PDB entry 6YWS | electron microscopy, 2.74 A resolution | chains A and K of the 45 polymer chains in the assembly

== Chain A ==
Molecule: 3464-nt RNA strand
Organism: Neurospora crassa OR74A
Sequence (3464 nucleotides; numbered 1 to 3464 plus 28 insertion-coded residues; 28 numbers in that range are skipped by the numbering (no residue carries them; nothing is unmodelled there); the number before each row is that of its first residue; a row labelled like 1655A-1655Z holds insertion residues (1655A, then the next letters in order)):
     1 AAAUGUAAUGGAUAUAAAGCUUAUGUUUAUAUAUAUAGACAUAUAUAAGU
    51 AUAUAAAGAGACUACUACCAAUAGCUACACUAUGUAUUAAGGAGAGUAUA
   101 ACUUAAUUUAUGUUUAUGAUUUUAUCAUACCCCUAAAAAUGACACCGAGG
   151 AGCAAGGGUCGGGUUAGCAUCCUGGUUCGUACACCUUGGUGACCUAGGCU
   201 AGUACCAGGUCCCCCUCUAAGGGACUUGUCCCCCUCUAAGGGACUUGCGU
   251 CGGUCCUAUCCUAGGCCGAAUAGGUGAAUAAAUACUUACGGACGGCCUUG
   301 GUCUGUCCUAGAGGUUAUCAACAUAUGAACUCUUAGAGAAAUUACUUAAU
   351 AAACGAAGUGAAUUGAAAUAUCUUAUUAACUUCAGGAAAAGAAAUCAAAC
   401 GAGAUUCUAUGAUUAGUGUGAACGAAAAUAGAGCAGCCUAUUAAAAUAAG
   451 UAAAAUGGCUUUAAAGCUGUUUGAAUAUUGUGGGGAACCUUCCUCAAAGG
   501 CUAAAUAUAAUACAUGAGUUACAGAGAAAAGUACCGUGAGGGAAAGCUUU
   551 GAAAUAGUAGUUUUAUAAGCAGCUCAAGCAAUAAGAAAGCGAGAGCGUAC
   601 CUUUUGCAUAAUGGGUCACCAAGUUAAUUUUAGAUGCGAGCGAAUUUAUU
   651 UAUGUUUUUACUGAUUAAACAAUAUAAUGAAUCAUAAUUAUUUUUGUAAC
   701 GAGUAUUAGUAUUAAAUCUUAAUUUAAUAUUAGUAUAAGUUUUCAGUAUG
   751 GCGGCUACAUAGCAUAAUCUAUGCAGCCAGCCAAUAAUUGGAUUUCCAAU
   801 CCAAUUUCGGUAAUAAAUAGAUGUGCAUAGUUAAACCGAUCAUUAAAAUA
   851 AUGAAUAGUGUCUAAAGUUAGACCCGAAGCCUGGUGAUCUUACUAUAGUC
   901 AGGACUAUAAAGGUCCGAACGGGUUAUCGUUGCAAAGAUAUCCGAAGAAC
   951 UAUGGUAAGCGAGUGAAAGACAACACUGACUAGGAUAGCUGGUUUUCUGC
  1001 GAAACCUAUAAUAGUAGGCAAUUUAAGUAACAUCUUAGUAGGUACAGAAC
  1051 UUAAUCUCAGACAAGAUGUAGAUUUUCAUACCUAUGUUUAGGUAUGAAAU
  1101 GCAUUUUUUUUUGUAUACAUCGGGGGAUCGUGAAGAUUUUAUCGGUGAGU
  1151 AUGUAGACUCGGAAUGACAAAGAUGAAUCUUGAAUAAUCAGACAUAGAAU
  1201 GAUAAGGUUGUAUGUCAAAAGGGAAACAGCCCAGAACAAGAGUUAAGGUU
  1251 CCAAAAUUAUUAUUAAGUGAAAUAAAGAAAGUUUUUAUAUAAGUCGACAA
  1301 GAAGAUGGGCUUGGAAGCAGCCAUAAUUUAAAGAUCUCGUAACAGAGCAC
  1351 UUGUUAAAUCUUAAAAGCAUCGAAAAUUUAACGGAUCUAAAUAAUAUACC
  1401 GAAACCUUGUCCAUAUGUAACAUUAGUAAUAAUAUGCUAUUAAUGUUAUU
  1451 UGAUGGGGUAGCAGAACGUUGAGUGAAUCUUAGAUUUUUUUUUUAUAACU
  1501 AAAUAUAGAUGAUAACUCAAGUGAGAAUGGUGACAUGAGUAACAAAAAAG
  1551 AGUUUAAGGUACCUAAAAGGUAUCUUAGAGUCUCGCCUAAAGCUUAUGGC
  1601 UACGUCAAGUAACGGCCUCUAAGUUUAUAAUCUGAAGAUUAUGACGAUGA
  1651 GAAAA
1655A-1655Z UAACGCGCAGAAGUGCGCUGCUUUGA
1656A-1656B UA
  1676 CUU
  1687 AUGGUACCAACAUUUAAAAGUGAAAAUUGUGCAGGAAGGAUCAGUAUCCU
  1737 UUCAUUCUUAUGUGGGGGAGUGGACAAAACUGAACAGAGUGUAUCUGAAC
  1787 ACAGAUGAGUCCACACCCCCCCCCAUGUAAUGAAUGAAUGACAAACCGUA
  1837 CCUAGAAUCUGAAACAAGUAAGCUAGUAGAGAAUACGAAGGCGUGAAUGA
  1887 GAUAACAAUCAUAAAGGAACUCGGCAAACUAACUACCGUAACUUAGGGAU
  1937 AAGGAGAGCUCAUUAGUCUCGAUUAAUACGAGUAAAAAGGAAGAAGCAUG
  1987 GAAUAUUGUUGUACGACUGUUUAAUUAAAACAAAGCACUUUGCAAAAAGA
  2037 CGAUAAGUCUAAGUAUUGAGUGUGAUUUCUGCCCGAUGCCGGCUGGUUAA
  2087 CGAAUUUUCUAAAUUGAAAAAAAAUUUGGUUUCAGAGGAACCCCCGGUUA
  2137 AUGGCGGCCUUAGCGUGAGGGUCCUAAGGUAGCGAAAUGCCUUGGCCGUU
  2187 AAAUGCGGUCUUGCAUGAAUGAUGUAACGAUACAACAGCUGUCUCUAUGA
  2237 UUGACUCAGUGAAAUUGGAAUAACUGUGCAGAUACAGUUUACCUCUAGUU
  2287 AGACGAGAAGACCCUAUGCAGCUUUACUGUUACUAAUUAUUGAAUACGAU
  2337 UCUGAAAAUUUCCAGUGUAAAAGGUAAUCGAUAAGAUAUAAUUGAAACAC
  2387 CUUUAUUUUUCUAUCGUAUUAUUAAACCUUAAAUUAAGGAACAAUUGUUA
  2437 GAAGACAGUUUAUGCGGGGCACAGGCCCCAUAAAGAGUAAAUGGGUGUGU
  2487 CUAAAAUUUAUAAAUUUAUGUUUGCAAUUUUUUAUAGUGAUUAUAUAUCA
  2537 AAUCAUCUUUAUGCUAUUCAUAGAGUGUAUUUAUUAUAUUCCUUGGGUAC
  2587 AGUAUAAAAAUUAUAUAUGUAUUAAUUUACAUAUAUUUUUUCUAAGAAAU
  2637 UAGGUAAGAUUUUGUUUAUAGAGAAAUUAGAUGUAAAAAAAAAAUCUUAU
  2687 GAGGGCGGUAUUUAAUAAUCCGCUUCUAAUAUUUUUUUGUAGUUAUUAUU
  2737 AUAAAUUUAAUAAUAAUCAUGUUUAUUACUUAAAAAGCUUAAUGGCUUAA
  2787 UCUUGCCUUACUGUUUGAUUAACAACAAAUCUUACAGUCGCGUAAGCGGG
  2837 GCAUAGGAUCACAAGAUACAAAAAGGAAAGAUCUUGGAUUUUUGGAAAAG
  2887 CUACGCUAGGGAUAACAGGCUAAUUUGCGCAAGAGUGUACAAAAUGAGUG
  2937 CGCGGUUUGGCACCUCGAUGUCGGCUUGACUAAUCCUCAUGGAUGCAGAA
  2987 ACUAUGUAGGGUACGACUGUUCGUCGAUUAAAAAGUUACAUGAGCUGGGU
  3037 UAAAUACGUCGUGAGACAGUAUGGUUUCUAUCUUCUAGAGGGAAUUAGAA
  3087 UAUAAUAAGGAUUAACCUUUGUACGAAAGGAACAUGGGGUACUAUUGUUA
  3137 UACCUAGUUGUAUAACAGUUUUAUUAACCUCUGGUUUACCUGUUGUUUAU
  3187 GUGCCUUAUAUUAAUUUCAUGUGUGAUGCUCCGCAAGGAUAUUACAGGGA
  3237 UGUUACCGUCACUUGAGUAAAUACAAUAGCAUAAGCAUGGCAGGAAAGCU
  3287 AAGUUAGUCAAAAAUAAGUGCUGAAAGCAUAUAGGCACGAAAUUUACCUU
  3337 AAGAUAUUUCUUAAAUAUACGUAAGAAAAUAUUACGUUAAUAGGCUUAGU
  3387 UUGUAAUAAUCUAGAGAUUUUAAGGAACUAAGUACUAAUUUUAUAAAAAA
  3437 CUGAAUGAUUAAUAUAUCUUACAUUUUC
Disordered / not traced: 1-4, 35-40, 121-309, 646-817, 1084-1089, 1129-1135, 1433-1437, 1655A-1655Z, 1656A-1656B, 1687, 1728-1828, 1959-1963, 2146-2155, 2493-2504, 2525-2528, 2561-2576, 2695-2703, 2738-2743, 2952-2957, 3135-3148, 3194-3231, 3460-3464
Metal / ion sites: Mg2+ site 1 near A105 (its only coordinating residue here); Mg2+ site 2 near A312 (its only coordinating residue here); Mg2+ site 3 near A328 (its only coordinating residue here); Mg2+ site 4 near A335 (its only coordinating residue here); Mg2+ site 5: A335, G336; Mg2+ site 6 near A367 (its only coordinating residue here); Mg2+ site 7 near G411 (its only coordinating residue here); Mg2+ site 8 near A415 (its only coordinating residue here); Mg2+ site 9: A448, A497; Mg2+ site 10: A453, G466; Mg2+ site 11 near A453 (its only coordinating residue here); Mg2+ site 12 near A465 (its only coordinating residue here); 126 more Mg2+ sites not listed; 9 more K+ sites not listed
Residues lining bound ligands:
  - NAD (nicotinamide-adenine-dinucleotide): A2755, G2757, U2758, U2759, U2760
  - spermine (SPM): G1248, U1249, U1250, C1251, A1270, A1271, C1382, G1383, G1384, U1392
From the paper describing this entry:
  - binding site for NAD: A2755, U2759

== Chain K ==
Name: 60S ribosomal protein L16
Organism: Neurospora crassa OR74A
UniProt: F5HIJ5 (F5HIJ5_NEUCR); residues 1-249 here = UniProt positions 1-249
Chain sequence (249 residues; each row starts with the number of its first residue):
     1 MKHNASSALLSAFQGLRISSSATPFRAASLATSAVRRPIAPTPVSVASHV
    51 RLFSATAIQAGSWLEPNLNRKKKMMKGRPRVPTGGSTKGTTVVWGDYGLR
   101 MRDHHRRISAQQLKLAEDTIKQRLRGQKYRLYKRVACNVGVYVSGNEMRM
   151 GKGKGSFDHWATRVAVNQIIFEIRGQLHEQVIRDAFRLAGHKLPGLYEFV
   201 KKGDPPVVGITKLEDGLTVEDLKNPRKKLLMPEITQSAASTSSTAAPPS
Disordered / not traced: 1-60, 229-249
Metal / ion sites: Mg2+: Gly190, Leu193, Gly195

== How chain A and chain K interact ==
Contacting residue pairs (114; chain A residue first):
  C1045(A) - Val81(K)  phosphate contact
  C1045(A) - Thr83(K)  sugar contact
  C1045(A) - Gly84(K)  hydrogen bond to the phosphate
  A1046(A) - Arg80(K)  salt bridge to the phosphate
  A1046(A) - Pro82(K)  phosphate contact
  A1046(A) - Thr83(K)  phosphate contact
  A1046(A) - Gly84(K)  hydrogen bond to the phosphate
  A1046(A) - Gly85(K)  phosphate contact
  A1046(A) - Ser86(K)  hydrogen bond to the phosphate
  G1047(A) - Ser86(K)  hydrogen bond to the phosphate
  G1047(A) - Lys88(K)  phosphate contact
  A1048(A) - Lys88(K)  hydrogen bond to the base
  U1052(A) - Leu68(K)  sugar contact
  A1053(A) - Pro66(K)  sugar contact
  A1053(A) - Asn67(K)  hydrogen bond to the phosphate
  A1053(A) - Leu68(K)  sugar contact
  A1053(A) - Asn138(K)  hydrogen bond to the base
  A1054(A) - Gly61(K)  hydrogen bond to the phosphate
  A1054(A) - Ser62(K)  sugar contact
  A1054(A) - Trp63(K)  phosphate contact
  A1054(A) - Asn67(K)  hydrogen bond to the phosphate
  A1054(A) - Ala136(K)  sugar contact
  U1055(A) - Gly61(K)  phosphate contact
  U1055(A) - Trp94(K)  sugar contact
  C1056(A) - Trp94(K)  sugar contact
  C1056(A) - Arg130(K)  salt bridge to the phosphate
  C1056(A) - Tyr132(K)  sugar contact
  U1152(A) - Val93(K)  sugar contact
  U1152(A) - Trp94(K)  base contact
  U1152(A) - Arg134(K)  hydrogen bond to the sugar
  G1153(A) - Lys88(K)  phosphate contact
  G1153(A) - Gly89(K)  hydrogen bond to the phosphate
  G1153(A) - Arg134(K)  salt bridge to the phosphate
  U1154(A) - Arg80(K)  salt bridge to the phosphate
  U1154(A) - Lys88(K)  salt bridge to the phosphate
  U1154(A) - Asn138(K)  hydrogen bond to the sugar
  U1154(A) - Gln168(K)  hydrogen bond to the phosphate
  A1155(A) - Arg80(K)  phosphate contact
  G1156(A) - Lys73(K)  base contact
  G1156(A) - Met74(K)  base contact
  G1156(A) - Met75(K)  hydrogen bond to the base
  A1157(A) - Lys72(K)  base contact
  A1198(A) - Arg78(K)  salt bridge to the phosphate
  A1199(A) - Met75(K)  phosphate contact
  A1199(A) - Lys76(K)  phosphate contact
  A1199(A) - Gly77(K)  hydrogen bond to the phosphate
  A1199(A) - Arg78(K)  salt bridge to the phosphate
  U1200(A) - Met75(K)  phosphate contact
  U1200(A) - Lys76(K)  hydrogen bond to the phosphate
  U1200(A) - Lys154(K)  salt bridge to the phosphate
  G1201(A) - Lys76(K)  hydrogen bond to the base
  G1201(A) - Ser144(K)  hydrogen bond to the phosphate
  G1201(A) - Met150(K)  sugar contact
  G1201(A) - Lys154(K)  salt bridge to the phosphate
  G1201(A) - Gly155(K)  hydrogen bond to the phosphate
  A1202(A) - Val143(K)  phosphate contact
  A1202(A) - Ser144(K)  hydrogen bond to the phosphate
  A1202(A) - Gly145(K)  phosphate contact
  U1203(A) - Lys76(K)  sugar contact
  U1203(A) - Gly77(K)  base contact
  U1203(A) - Pro79(K)  base contact
  U1203(A) - Arg107(K)  salt bridge to the phosphate
  A1204(A) - Met150(K)  base contact
  A1205(A) - Met150(K)  hydrogen bond to the base
  G1207(A) - Met150(K)  hydrogen bond to the base
  A1276(A) - Leu196(K)  phosphate contact
  G1277(A) - Arg102(K)  salt bridge to the phosphate
  C2451(A) - Lys152(K)  phosphate contact
  G2452(A) - Met150(K)  base contact
  G2452(A) - Gly151(K)  base contact
  G2452(A) - Lys152(K)  salt bridge to the phosphate
  G2453(A) - Arg149(K)  salt bridge to the phosphate
  U2467(A) - Met75(K)  sugar contact
  A2477(A) - Gly151(K)  sugar contact
  A2477(A) - Lys152(K)  hydrogen bond to the sugar
  A2477(A) - Gly153(K)  phosphate contact
  U2478(A) - Gly151(K)  phosphate contact
  U2478(A) - Lys152(K)  phosphate contact
  U2478(A) - Gly153(K)  hydrogen bond to the phosphate
  G2479(A) - Lys73(K)  sugar contact
  G2479(A) - Gly153(K)  phosphate contact
  G2479(A) - Lys154(K)  hydrogen bond to the phosphate
  G2480(A) - Lys71(K)  phosphate contact
  G2480(A) - Lys72(K)  phosphate contact
  G2480(A) - Lys73(K)  phosphate contact
  A2909(A) - Asn146(K)  hydrogen bond to the base
  U2910(A) - Asn146(K)  sugar contact
  A2917(A) - His191(K)  sugar contact
  A2918(A) - Arg187(K)  hydrogen bond to the phosphate
  A2918(A) - Leu188(K)  sugar contact
  A2918(A) - His191(K)  sugar contact
  A2918(A) - Lys192(K)  sugar contact
  G2919(A) - Arg187(K)  salt bridge to the phosphate
  G2919(A) - Leu188(K)  sugar contact
  A2920(A) - Gln122(K)  phosphate contact
  G2934(A) - Leu115(K)  base contact
  G2934(A) - Lys192(K)  base contact
  U2935(A) - Leu115(K)  sugar contact
  U2935(A) - Lys192(K)  hydrogen bond to the sugar
  G2936(A) - Gln112(K)  hydrogen bond to the phosphate
  G2936(A) - His191(K)  sugar contact
  G2936(A) - Lys192(K)  sugar contact
  G2936(A) - Leu193(K)  sugar contact
  G2936(A) - Pro194(K)  phosphate contact
  C2937(A) - Pro194(K)  phosphate contact
  C2937(A) - Gly195(K)  phosphate contact
  U2944(A) - Glu147(K)  base contact
  G2945(A) - Asn146(K)  hydrogen bond to the sugar
  G2945(A) - Glu147(K)  hydrogen bond to the sugar
  G2946(A) - Met148(K)  sugar contact
  G2946(A) - Arg149(K)  salt bridge to the phosphate
  G2946(A) - Met150(K)  sugar contact
  C2947(A) - Arg149(K)  salt bridge to the phosphate
  C2947(A) - Met150(K)  hydrogen bond to the phosphate
Also at the interface, not in a pair above, chain A (51 interface residues in all): U1057, U1395, G2481
Also at the interface, not in a pair above, chain K (64 interface residues in all): Thr87, Thr119, Lys133, Tyr142, Arg163, Lys228

== Summary ==
51 residues of chain A and 64 residues of chain K are in contact; the contacts include 32 hydrogen bonds and
16 salt bridges. Among the polar pairs are A1048(A)-Lys88(K), A1053(A)-Asn138(K) and G1156(A)-Met75(K). Bound
to chain A: spermine and NAD. The paper reports a binding site for NAD at A2755(A) and U2759(A).
Chain A is a 3464-nt RNA strand and chain K is 60S ribosomal protein L16, both from Neurospora crassa OR74A;
the structure, The structure of the large subunit of the mitoribosome from Neurospora crassa, was determined
by electron microscopy (same publication as 6YW5, 6YWE, 6YWV, 6YWX and 6YWY).
